PDB entry 3H8D | X-ray diffraction, 2.20 A resolution | chains A and E of the 4 polymer chains in the assembly

# Chain A
Protein: Myosin-VI
Source organism: Mus musculus
Notes: fragment: Myosin VI Cargo Binding Domain, residues 1137-1265
Reference sequence: Q64331 (MYO6_MOUSE); residues 1137-1265 here = UniProt positions 1137-1265
Chain sequence (141 residues; each row starts with the number of its first residue):
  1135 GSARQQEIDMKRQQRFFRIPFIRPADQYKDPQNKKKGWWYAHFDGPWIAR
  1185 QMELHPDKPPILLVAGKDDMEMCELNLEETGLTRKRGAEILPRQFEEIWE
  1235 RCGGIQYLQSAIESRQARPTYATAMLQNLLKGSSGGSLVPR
Unresolved in the structure: 1135-1144, 1265-1275
Construct notes: expression tag (1135-1136, 1266-1275)
Reported in the primary citation:
  - mutagenesis - L1209K: decreased binding to Dab2
  - mutagenesis - R1152E, L1209K: abolished localization to clathrin-coated vesicles

# Chain E
Protein: Disabled homolog 2
Source organism: Rattus norvegicus
Notes: fragment: Dab2's Myosin VI binding motif, residues 675-713
Reference sequence: O88797 (DAB2_RAT); residues 673-711 here correspond to UniProt positions 675-713 (UniProt number = residue number + 2)
Chain sequence (48 residues; each row starts with the number of its first residue):
   664 GSSSGGGSSSSGTSSAFSSYFNNKVGIPQEHVDHDDFDANQLLNKINE
Unresolved in the structure: 664-673
Construct notes: expression tag (664-672)
UniProt features mapped onto this chain:
  - region: Leu706 to Glu711 (Sufficient for interaction with SH3KBP1 SH3 domain)
  - modified residue: Ser673 (Phosphoserine)
Reported in the primary citation:
  - post-translational modification sites: Thr676, Ser682, Tyr683 (proposed by the authors, not directly observed)

# Interface between chain A and chain E
Contacting residue pairs - 37 pairs, chain A then chain E:
  Arg1152(A) - His694(E)  hydrogen bond
  Ile1153(A) - Phe680(E)  hydrophobic
  Ile1153(A) - Phe684(E)  hydrophobic
  Ile1153(A) - Pro691(E)  hydrophobic
  Pro1154(A) - Pro691(E)
  Pro1154(A) - Gln692(E)  hydrogen bond (backbone-backbone)
  Phe1155(A) - Phe684(E)  hydrophobic
  Phe1155(A) - Val688(E)  hydrophobic
  Phe1155(A) - Ile690(E)
  Ile1156(A) - Gly689(E)
  Ile1156(A) - Ile690(E)  hydrogen bond (backbone-backbone)
  Ile1156(A) - Gln692(E)
  Pro1158(A) - Gly689(E)
  Pro1158(A) - Ile690(E)  hydrophobic
  Gln1161(A) - Ile690(E)
  Trp1173(A) - Phe680(E)  hydrophobic
  Trp1173(A) - Tyr683(E)  hydrogen bond
  Trp1173(A) - Phe684(E)  hydrophobic
  Trp1173(A) - Val688(E)
  Gln1185(A) - Tyr683(E)  hydrogen bond
  Glu1187(A) - Val688(E)
  Cys1207(A) - Tyr683(E)
  Glu1208(A) - Tyr683(E)
  Leu1209(A) - Ala679(E)
  Leu1209(A) - Phe680(E)
  Glu1213(A) - Ser677(E)  hydrogen bond (backbone-side chain)
  Thr1214(A) - Thr676(E)
  Thr1214(A) - Ser677(E)  hydrogen bond (backbone-backbone)
  Thr1214(A) - Phe680(E)
  Gly1215(A) - Gly675(E)
  Gly1215(A) - Thr676(E)
  Arg1218(A) - Ser674(E)
  Arg1218(A) - Gly675(E)  hydrogen bond (backbone-backbone)
  Lys1219(A) - Gly675(E)
  Lys1219(A) - Thr676(E)
  Lys1219(A) - Glu693(E)  salt bridge
  Gly1221(A) - His694(E)
Interface residues without a listed pair, chain A (25 interface residues in all): Arg1157, Lys1170, Met1204, Met1206, Leu1216, Arg1220
Interface residues without a listed pair, chain E (17 interface residues in all): Lys687, Asn703
Interface features reported in the paper:
  - specific contacts: Phe1155(A)-Pro691(E), Ile1156(A)-Ile690(E)
  - interface residues, chain A: Arg1152(A), Ile1153(A), Phe1155(A), Lys1170(A), Trp1173(A), Leu1209(A), Thr1214(A), Leu1216(A)
  - interface residues, chain E: Phe680(E), Tyr683(E), Phe684(E), Val688(E), Ile690(E), Pro691(E)

# Overview
25 residues of chain A face 17 of chain E across their interface, with 8 hydrogen bonds and 1 salt bridge.
Among the polar pairs are Lys1219(A)-Glu693(E), Arg1152(A)-His694(E) and Trp1173(A)-Tyr683(E). The authors
report contacts between Phe1155(A) and Pro691(E) and Ile1156(A) and Ile690(E). The paper reports that R1152E
and L1209K of chain A abolish localization to clathrin-coated vesicles; interface residues Arg1152(A),
Ile1153(A) and Phe680(E) among others.
Here chain A is Myosin-VI (Mus musculus) and chain E is Disabled homolog 2 (Rattus norvegicus). Entry 3H8D
(Crystal structure of Myosin VI in complex with Dab2 peptide) was determined by X-ray diffraction.
